PDB entry 2F9V | X-ray diffraction, 2.60 A resolution | chains B and C of the 4 polymer chains in the assembly

[Chain B]
Molecule: polyprotein
Amino-acid sequence (23 residues; row label = number of the first residue in the row):
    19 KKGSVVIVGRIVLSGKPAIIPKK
Disordered / not traced: 19
Differences from the reference sequence: cloning artifact (19-20, 40-41); engineered mutation Ser22 (Cys576 in 51039195)

[Chain C]
Molecule: NS3 protease/helicase
Organism: Hepatitis C virus
Notes: fragment: protease domain (Residues : 1-181)
Amino-acid sequence (201 residues; row label = number of the first residue in the row; numbers below 1 keep their minus sign (Met-11 is residue -11)):
   -11 MGASMTGGQQMGAPITAYAQQTRGLLGCIITSLTGRDKNQVEGEVQIVST
    39 ATQTFLATCINGVCWTVYHGAGTRTIASPKGPVIQMYTNVDQDLVGWPAP
    89 QGSRSLTPCTCGSSDLYLVTRHADVIPVRRRGDSRGSLLSPRPISYLKGS
   139 SGGPLLCPAGHAVGLFRAAVCTRGVAKAVDFIPVENLETTMRSGSHHHHH
   189 H
Disordered / not traced: -11 to 27, 180-189
Differences from the reference sequence: cloning artifact (-11 to 0, 182-183); expression tag (184-189)
Bound ions: Zn2+: Cys97, Cys99, Cys145

[Interface between chain B and chain C]
Pairs across the interface - 8 pairs, chain B then chain C:
  Pro35(B) - Ala111(C)
  Pro35(B) - Val113(C)  hydrophobic
  Ala36(B) - Ala111(C)
  Ile37(B) - Arg109(C)
  Ile38(B) - Val29(C)  hydrophobic
  Ile38(B) - Glu30(C)
  Ile38(B) - Gly31(C)
  Lys41(B) - Gln28(C)
Interface residues without a listed pair, chain C (10 interface residues in all): Ile35, Val107, His110

[In short]
5 residues of chain B face 10 of chain C across their interface. The Zn2+ site is built by Cys97(C), Cys99(C)
and Cys145(C).
Chain B is polyprotein and chain C is NS3 protease/helicase (Hepatitis C virus); the structure, HCV NS3
protease domain with NS4a peptide and a ketoamide inhibitor with P1 and P2 cyclopropylalannines, was
determined by X-ray diffraction.
